5L5E - chains I and Y of the 28 polymer chains in the assembly; structure by X-ray diffraction, 2.90 A resolution.

# Chain I
Protein: Proteasome subunit beta type-3
From: Saccharomyces cerevisiae (strain ATCC 204508 / S288c)
Notes: EC 3.4.25.1
UniProtKB: P25451 (PSB3_YEAST); residues 0-204 here correspond to UniProt positions 1-205 (UniProt number = residue number + 1)
Sequence (205 residues; row label = number of the first residue in the row; numbering starts at 0):
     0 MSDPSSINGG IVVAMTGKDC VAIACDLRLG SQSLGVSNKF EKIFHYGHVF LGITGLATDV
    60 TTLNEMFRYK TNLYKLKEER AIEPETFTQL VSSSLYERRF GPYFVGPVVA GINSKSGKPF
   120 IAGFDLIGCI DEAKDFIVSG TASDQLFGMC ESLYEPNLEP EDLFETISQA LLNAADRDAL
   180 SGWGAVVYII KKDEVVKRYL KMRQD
Unresolved in the structure: 0
Bound ions: Mg2+ site 1: A174, D177, S180; Mg2+ site 2: D204 (shared with A164(Y), D167(Y), S170(Y) of chain Y)
Small-molecule neighbours: CARFILZOMIB, bound form (3BV; N-{(2S)-2-[(morpholin-4-ylacetyl)amino]-4-phenylbutanoyl}-L-leucyl-N-[(2R,3S,4S)-1,3-dihydroxy-2,6-dimethylheptan-4-yl]-L-phenylalaninamide): S4, R98, D124, L125, I126, C128
Curated features (UniProtKB/Swiss-Prot):
  - modified residue: S30 (Phosphoserine)
  - cross-link: K69 (Glycyl lysine isopeptide (Lys-Gly) (interchain with G-Cter in ubiquitin))

# Chain Y
Protein: Proteasome subunit beta type-8, Proteasome subunit beta type-5
From: Homo sapiens
Notes: EC 3.4.25.1
UniProtKB: chimeric construct of P28062, P30656: residues 1-138 from P28062 (PSB8_HUMAN) positions 73-210 (UniProt number = residue number + 72); residues 139-211 from P30656 positions 215-287 (UniProt number = residue number + 76)
Sequence (211 residues; each row starts with the number of its first residue):
     1 TTTLAFKFQH GVIAAVDSRA SAGSYISALR VNKVIEINPY LLGTMSGCAA DCQYWERLLA
    61 KECRLYYLRN GERISVSAAS KLLSNMMCQY RGMGLSMGSM ICGWDKKGPG LYYVDEHGTR
   121 LSGNMFSTGS GNTYAYGVLD SNYKWDLSVE DALYLGKRSI LAAAHRDAYS GGSVNLYHVT
   181 EDGWIYHGNH DVGELFWKVK EEEGSFNNVI G
Glycans and other covalent adducts: CARFILZOMIB, bound form (3BV) linked to T1
Bound ions: Mg2+: A164, D167, S170 (shared with D204(I) of chain I)
Small-molecule neighbours: CARFILZOMIB, bound form (3BV; N-{(2S)-2-[(morpholin-4-ylacetyl)amino]-4-phenylbutanoyl}-L-leucyl-N-[(2R,3S,4S)-1,3-dihydroxy-2,6-dimethylheptan-4-yl]-L-phenylalaninamide): R19, A20, S21, A22, S27, V31, K33, M45, S46, G47, C48, A49, S96, S130, Y169
Curated features (UniProtKB/Swiss-Prot):
  - active site: T1 (Nucleophile)
What the authors report for this chain:
  - binding site for CARFILZOMIB, bound form: T1
  - catalytic residues: T1 (citing earlier work)

# Chain I / chain Y interface
Contacting residue pairs (43):
  R27(I) with A168(Y)
  S32(I) with R166(Y); D167(Y); A168(Y), hydrogen bond (backbone-backbone); Y169(Y)
  L33(I) with Y134(Y)
  G34(I) with R166(Y), hydrogen bond (backbone-side chain)
  V35(I) with R166(Y)
  N37(I) with N208(Y); V209(Y)
  K38(I) with N208(Y), hydrogen bond (side chain-backbone)
  T140(I) with S24(Y)
  Q144(I) with Y25(Y)
  D175(I) with I26(Y); L29(Y)
  R176(I) with Y25(Y); I26(Y), hydrogen bond (side chain-backbone); S27(Y), hydrogen bond (side chain-backbone); A28(Y); L29(Y)
  D177(I) with S24(Y); I26(Y)
  A178(I) with S24(Y), hydrogen bond (backbone-backbone); I26(Y); A168(Y); Y169(Y), hydrophobic
  W182(I) with H165(Y), hydrogen bond (side chain-backbone)
  K200(I) with W197(Y); G211(Y)
  M201(I) with W197(Y)
  R202(I) with G172(Y), hydrogen bond (side chain-backbone); D191(Y), salt bridge; G193(Y)
  Q203(I) with H165(Y), hydrogen bond (backbone-side chain); F196(Y); W197(Y); V209(Y)
  D204(I) with R19(Y), salt bridge; A164(Y); S170(Y); G171(Y); G172(Y), hydrogen bond (side chain-backbone); V192(Y)
Interface residues without a listed pair, chain I (21 interface residues in all): Q31, L179
Interface residues without a listed pair, chain Y (26 interface residues in all): I210

# Summary
21 residues of chain I and 26 residues of chain Y are in contact; the contacts include 10 hydrogen bonds and 2
salt bridges. Among the polar pairs are R202(I)-D191(Y), D204(I)-R19(Y) and G34(I)-R166(Y). Ligands of chain
I: CARFILZOMIB, bound form. The paper reports the catalytic residue T1(Y); a binding site for CARFILZOMIB,
bound form at T1(Y).
Here chain I is Proteasome subunit beta type-3 (Saccharomyces cerevisiae (strain ATCC 204508 / S288c)) and
chain Y is Proteasome subunit beta type-8, Proteasome subunit beta type-5 (Homo sapiens). Entry 5L5E (Yeast
20S proteasome with human beta5i (1-138) and human beta6 (97-111; 118-133) in complex with carfilzomib) was
determined by X-ray diffraction (same publication as 5L52, 5L54, 5L55, 5L5A, 5L5B, 5L5D and 30 further
entries).
